Entry 6UH8 (X-ray diffraction, 1.58 A resolution); this record covers chain A.

# Chain A
Name: Decreased Apical Dominance 2
Organism: Petunia hybrida
Reference sequence: L7MTK5 (L7MTK5_PETHY); residues -1 to 267 here correspond to UniProt positions 1-269 (UniProt number = residue number + 2)
Amino-acid sequence (269 residues; each row starts with the number of its first residue; numbers below 1 keep their minus sign (Gly-1 is residue -1)):
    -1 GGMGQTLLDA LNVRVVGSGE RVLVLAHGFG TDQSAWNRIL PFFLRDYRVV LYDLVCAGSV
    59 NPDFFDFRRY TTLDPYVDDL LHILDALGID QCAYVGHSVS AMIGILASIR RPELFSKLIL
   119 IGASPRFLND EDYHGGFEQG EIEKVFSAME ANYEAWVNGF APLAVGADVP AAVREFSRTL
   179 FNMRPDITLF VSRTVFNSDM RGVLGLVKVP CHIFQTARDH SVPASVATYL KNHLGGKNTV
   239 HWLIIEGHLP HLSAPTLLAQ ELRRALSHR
Unresolved in the structure: -1 to 1, 266-267
Sequence notes: engineered mutation Gln89 (Cys91 in L7MTK5), Ile242 (Asn244 in L7MTK5)
Reported in the primary citation:
  - binding site for 2-(N-morpholino)-ethanesulfonic acid: Ser96, His246
  - catalytic residues: Ser96, His246
  - mutagenesis - C89Q: unchanged catalytic activity on SL
  - conformationally variable residues (loop rearrangement): Thr214 to Pro221, Leu241 to Pro248

# Summary
From the paper: catalytic residues Ser96 and His246; C89Q leaves catalytic activity on SL unchanged.
Chain A is Decreased Apical Dominance 2 (Petunia hybrida); the structure, Crystal structure of DAD2 N242I
mutant, was determined by X-ray diffraction together with 6UH9 from the same study.
